Entry 3VR4 (X-ray diffraction, 2.17 A resolution); this record covers chains A and G of the 8 polymer chains in the assembly.

[Chain A]
Name: V-type sodium ATPase catalytic subunit A
Organism: Enterococcus hirae
Notes: EC 3.6.3.15
UniProtKB: Q08636 (NTPA_ENTHR); numbering as in UniProt (aligned over 1-593)
Amino-acid sequence (600 residues; row label = number of the first residue in the row; numbers below 1 keep their minus sign (Gly-6 is residue -6)):
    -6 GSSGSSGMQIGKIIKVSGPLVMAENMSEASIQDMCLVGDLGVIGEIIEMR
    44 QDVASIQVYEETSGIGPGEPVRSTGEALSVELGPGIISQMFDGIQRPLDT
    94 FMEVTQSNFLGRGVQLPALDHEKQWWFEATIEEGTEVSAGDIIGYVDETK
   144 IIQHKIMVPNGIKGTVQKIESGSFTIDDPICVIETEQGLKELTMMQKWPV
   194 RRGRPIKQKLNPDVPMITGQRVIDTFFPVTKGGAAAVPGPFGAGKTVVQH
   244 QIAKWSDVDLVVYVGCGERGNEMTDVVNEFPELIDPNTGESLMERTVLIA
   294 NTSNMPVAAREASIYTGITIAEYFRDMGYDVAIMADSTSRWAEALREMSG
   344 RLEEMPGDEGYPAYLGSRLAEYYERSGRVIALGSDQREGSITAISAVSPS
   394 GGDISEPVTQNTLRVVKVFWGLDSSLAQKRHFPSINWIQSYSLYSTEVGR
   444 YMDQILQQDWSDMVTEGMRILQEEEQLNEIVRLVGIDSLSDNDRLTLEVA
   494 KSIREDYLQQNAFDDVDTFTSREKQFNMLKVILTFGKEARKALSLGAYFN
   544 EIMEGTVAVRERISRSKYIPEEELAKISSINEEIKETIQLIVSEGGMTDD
Not modelled in the structure: -6 to -1, 588-593
Sequence notes: expression tag (-6 to 0)
Modified / non-standard residues: Mse1, Mse15, Mse19, Mse27, Mse42, Mse83, Mse95, Mse150, Mse187, Mse188, Mse209, Mse266, Mse286, Mse298, Mse320, Mse327, Mse341, Mse348, Mse445, Mse456, Mse461, Mse521, Mse546 (selenomethionine; parent Met); Mse590 (selenomethionine)
Swiss-Prot annotation at these positions:
  - binding site (ATP): Gly232 to Thr239
Reported in the primary citation:
  - catalytic residues: Glu261 (citing earlier work)

[Chain G]
Name: V-type sodium ATPase subunit D
Organism: Enterococcus hirae
Notes: EC 3.6.3.15
Amino-acid sequence (217 residues; row label = number of the first residue in the row; numbers below 1 keep their minus sign (Gly-6 is residue -6)):
    -6 GSSGSSGMRLNVNPTRMELTRLKKQLTTATRGHKLLKDKQDELMRQFILL
    44 IRKNNELRQAIEKETQTAMKDFVLAKSTVEEAFIDELLALPAENVSISVV
    94 EKNIMSVKVPLMNFQYDETLNETPLEYGYLHSNAELDRSIDGFTQLLPKL
   144 LKLAEVEKTCQLMAEEIEKTRRRVNALEYMTIPQLEETIYYIKMKLEENE
   194 RAEVTRLIKVKNMGTEE
Not modelled in the structure: -6 to 5, 71, 84-85, 109-125, 207-210
Modified / non-standard residues: Mse1 (selenomethionine); Mse10, Mse37, Mse62, Mse98, Mse105, Mse156, Mse173, Mse187, Mse206 (selenomethionine; parent Met)

[Chain A / chain G interface]
Residue-residue contacts (11; chain A residue first):
  Glu346(A) - Lys204(G)  salt bridge
  Mse348(A) - Arg194(G)
  Mse348(A) - Thr198(G)
  Pro349(A) - Arg194(G)  hydrogen bond (backbone-side chain)
  Pro349(A) - Val197(G)
  Gly350(A) - Arg194(G)  hydrogen bond (backbone-side chain)
  Asp351(A) - Arg194(G)  salt bridge
  Arg475(A) - Asp31(G)  salt bridge
  Leu476(A) - Asp31(G)
  Leu476(A) - Asp34(G)
  Val477(A) - Arg38(G)
Also at the interface, not in a pair above, chain A (10 interface residues in all): Glu347, Glu352
Also at the interface, not in a pair above, chain G (8 interface residues in all): Ile201

[In short]
10 residues of chain A face 8 of chain G across their interface, with 2 hydrogen bonds and 3 salt bridges.
Polar pairs include Glu346(A)-Lys204(G), Asp351(A)-Arg194(G) and Arg475(A)-Asp31(G). Curated annotation
(UniProt) lists 8 ATP-binding residues on chain A. The paper reports the catalytic residue Glu261(A).
Chain A is V-type sodium ATPase catalytic subunit A and chain G is V-type sodium ATPase subunit D, both from
Enterococcus hirae; the structure, Crystal structure of Enterococcus hirae V1-ATPase [eV1], was determined by
X-ray diffraction together with 3VR2, 3VR3 and 3VR5 from the same study.
